Entry 1PYA (X-ray diffraction, 2.50 A resolution); this record covers chains A and C of the 6 polymer chains in the assembly.

== Chain A (and C) ==
Molecule: Pyruvoyl-dependent histidine decarboxylase (L-HISTIDINE carboxylase)
From: Lactobacillus sp. 30A
Notes: EC 4.1.1.22; chain C of this document is another copy of the same molecule, construct and numbering; everything in this record applies to it too
UniProt: P00862 (DCHS_LACS3); residue numbers follow UniProt; this construct covers 1-81
Amino-acid sequence (81 residues; each row starts with the number of its first residue):
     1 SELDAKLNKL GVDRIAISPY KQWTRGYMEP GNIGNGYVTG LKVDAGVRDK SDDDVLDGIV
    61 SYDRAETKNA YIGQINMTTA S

== How chain A and chain C interact ==
Pairs across the interface (21):
  K9(A) - K21(C)  hydrogen bond (backbone-side chain)
  L10(A) - Y20(C)
  L10(A) - K21(C)  hydrogen bond (backbone-backbone)
  G11(A) - P19(C)
  G11(A) - Y20(C)
  V12(A) - Y20(C)  hydrophobic
  Y27(A) - R25(C)
  Y27(A) - E29(C)  hydrogen bond
  Y27(A) - P30(C)  hydrophobic
  M28(A) - M28(C)
  M28(A) - P30(C)
  G34(A) - P30(C)
  N35(A) - P30(C)
  N35(A) - G31(C)  hydrogen bond (side chain-backbone)
  T79(A) - M77(C)
  T79(A) - T78(C)
  A80(A) - N76(C)
  A80(A) - M77(C)
  S81(A) - I75(C)
  S81(A) - N76(C)
  S81(A) - M77(C)  hydrogen bond (backbone-backbone)
Interface residues without a listed pair, chain A (12 interface residues in all): Y37
Interface residues without a listed pair, chain C (13 interface residues in all): W23

== In short ==
The interface between chain A and chain C involves 12 residues on one side and 13 on the other, with 5
hydrogen bonds. Polar pairs include K9(A)-K21(C), Y27(A)-E29(C) and N35(A)-G31(C).
Both chains are Pyruvoyl-dependent histidine decarboxylase (L-HISTIDINE carboxylase) (Lactobacillus sp. 30A).
Entry 1PYA (Refined structure of the pyruvoyl-dependent histidine decarboxylase from lactobacillus 30A) was
determined by X-ray diffraction.
